3JAB - chains N and O of the 12 polymer chains in the assembly; structure by electron microscopy, 11.00 A resolution (very low resolution: no residue pairs are listed; an interface is given only as per-side residue counts).

== Chain N ==
Protein: GafB domain of phosphodiesterase 2A
Source organism: Bos taurus
Amino-acid sequence (185 residues; numbered 387 to 571; the number before each row is that of its first residue):
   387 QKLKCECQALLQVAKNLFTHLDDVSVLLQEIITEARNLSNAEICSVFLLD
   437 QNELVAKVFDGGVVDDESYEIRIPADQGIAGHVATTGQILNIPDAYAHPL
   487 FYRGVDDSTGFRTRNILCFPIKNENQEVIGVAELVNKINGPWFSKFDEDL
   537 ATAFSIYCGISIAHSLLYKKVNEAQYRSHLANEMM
Disordered / not traced: 445-453, 483-497

== Chain O ==
Protein: phosphodiesterase 5/6 chimera catalytic domain
Source organism: Bos taurus
Amino-acid sequence (330 residues; row label = number of the first residue in the row):
   531 GSHMEETRELQSLAAAVVPSAQTLKITDFSFSDFELSDLETALCTIRMFT
   581 DLNLVQNFQMKHEVLCRWILSVKKNYRKNVAYHNWRHAFNTAQCMFAALK
   631 AGKIQNKLTDLEILALLIAALSHDLDHRGVNNSYIQRSEHPLAQLYCHSI
   681 MEHHHFDQCLMILNSPGNQILSGLSIEEYKTTLKIIKQAILATDLALYIK
   731 RRGEFFELIRKNQFNLEDPHQKELFLAMLMTACDLSAITKPWPIQQRIAE
   781 LVATEFWEQGDLERTVLQQQPIPMMDRNKRDELPKLQVGFIDFVCTQLYE
   831 ALTHVSEDCFPLLDGCRKNRQKWQALAEQQ
Disordered / not traced: 531, 860
Ligand contacts:
  - 3-isobutyl-1-methylxanthine (IBM), molecule 1: Tyr612, His613, Asp764, Leu765, Ala767, Ile768, Val782, Phe786, Met804, Gln817, Phe820
  - 3-isobutyl-1-methylxanthine (IBM), molecule 2: Leu693, Asn694, Gln699, Leu701, Ser702, Gly703, Leu704, Ile706, Tyr709

== How chain N and chain O interact ==
At this resolution (11 A) residue pairs are not listed: 9 residues of chain N and 9 of chain O lie at the interface.

== Summary ==
Chain N and chain O each contribute 9 residues to their interface. Ligands of chain O:
3-isobutyl-1-methylxanthine.
Here chain N is GafB domain of phosphodiesterase 2A and chain O is phosphodiesterase 5/6 chimera catalytic
domain, both from Bos taurus. Entry 3JAB (Domain organization and conformational plasticity of the G protein
effector, PDE6) was determined by electron microscopy, deposited together with 3JBQ.
